2ERG - chains A and B of the 4 polymer chains in the assembly; structure by X-ray diffraction, 3.15 A resolution.

== Chain A (and B) ==
Name: Regulatory protein LEU3
Source organism: Saccharomyces cerevisiae
Notes: chain B of this document is another copy of the same molecule, construct and numbering; everything in this record applies to it too
UniProt: P08638 (LEUR_YEAST); numbering as in UniProt (aligned over 32-103)
Amino-acid sequence (72 residues; row label = number of the first residue in the row):
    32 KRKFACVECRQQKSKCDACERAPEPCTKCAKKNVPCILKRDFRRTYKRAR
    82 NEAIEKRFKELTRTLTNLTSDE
Not modelled in the structure: 32-34, 100-103
Construct notes: engineered mutation Cys-50 (His in P08638)
Metal / ion sites: Zn2+ site 1: Cys-37, Cys-57, Cys-60, Cys-67; Zn2+ site 2: Cys-37, Cys-40, Cys-47, Cys-57
Swiss-Prot annotation at these positions:
  - DNA-binding region: Cys-37 to Cys-67 (Zn(2)-C6 fungal-type)

== How chain A and chain B interact ==
Pairs across the interface (5):
  Arg-81(A) with Glu-86(B), salt bridge
  Asn-82(A) with Asn-82(B)
  Ile-85(A) with Ile-85(B), hydrophobic
  Glu-86(A) with Arg-81(B), salt bridge
  Phe-89(A) with Phe-89(B), hydrophobic
Other interface residues (no listed pair), chain A (6 interface residues in all): Arg-88
Other interface residues (no listed pair), chain B (6 interface residues in all): Arg-88

== Summary ==
The chain A/chain B interface involves 6 residues from each chain, with 2 salt bridges. The salt-bridged pair
is Arg-81(A)/Glu-86(B). The Zn2+ site 1 is built by Cys-37(A), Cys-57(A), Cys-60(A) and Cys-67(A). The Zn2+
site 2 is built by Cys-37(A), Cys-40(A), Cys-47(A) and Cys-57(A).
Chain A and chain B are both Regulatory protein LEU3 (Saccharomyces cerevisiae); the structure, Crystal
Structure of Leu3 DNA-binding domain with a single H50C mutation complexed with a 15mer DNA ..., was
determined by X-ray diffraction (same publication as 2ER8 and 2ERE).
